PDB entry 8SZB | electron microscopy, 3.07 A resolution | chains A and B of the 6 polymer chains in the assembly

Chain A (and B):
Molecule: Ninjurin-2
From: Homo sapiens
Notes: chain B of this document is another copy of the same molecule, construct and numbering; everything in this record applies to it too
UniProtKB: Q9NZG7 (NINJ2_HUMAN); residue numbers follow UniProt; this construct covers 2-142
Sequence (167 residues; each row starts with the number of its first residue; numbers below 1 keep their minus sign (Met-24 is residue -24)):
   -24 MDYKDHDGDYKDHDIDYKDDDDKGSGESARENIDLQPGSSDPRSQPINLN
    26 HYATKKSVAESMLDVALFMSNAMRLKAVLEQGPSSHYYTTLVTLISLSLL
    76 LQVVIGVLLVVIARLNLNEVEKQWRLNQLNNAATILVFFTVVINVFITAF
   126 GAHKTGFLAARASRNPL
Unresolved in the structure: -24 to 24, 127-142
Construct notes: expression tag (-24 to 1)
UniProt features mapped onto this chain:
  - region: Asn25 to Met37 (Helix alpha1), Leu38 to Gly57 (Helix alpha2)
  - binding site (cholesterol): Gln103
  - mutagenesis: Tyr62 to Thr68 (In mutant M9 + W99A; induces ability to mediate plama membrane rupture; when associated with G-79, F-86, A-99, F-103, L-107 and G-110), Val79 (V79G: In mutant M9 + W99A; induces ability to mediate plama membrane rupture; when associated with 62-F--V-68, F-86, A-99, F-103, L-107 and G-110), Val86 (V86F: Promotes slight ability to mediate plasma membrane rupture. In mutant M9 + W99A; induces ability to mediate plama membrane rupture ...), Trp99 (W99A: In mutant M9 + W99A; induces ability to mediate plama membrane rupture; when associated with 62-F--V-68, G-79, F-86, F-103, L-107 and G-110), Gln103 (Q103F: Promotes ability to mediate plasma membrane rupture. In mutant M9 + W99A; induces ability to mediate plama membrane rupture; when associated with 62-F--V-68, G-79, F-86, A-99, L-107 and G-110), Ala107 (A107L: In mutant M9 + W99A; induces ability to mediate plama membrane rupture; when associated with 62-F--V-68, G-79, F-86, A-99, F-103 and G-110), Ile110 (I110G: Promotes ability to mediate plasma membrane rupture. In mutant M9 + W99A; induces ability to mediate plama membrane rupture; when associated with 62-F--V-68, G-79, F-86, A-99, F-103 and L-107), Phe114 (F114I: Promotes ability to mediate plasma membrane rupture)
What the authors report for this chain:
  - self-association interface (contacts with another copy of this molecule); pairs are residue here / residue on that copy: Lys31-Asp39 (salt bridge), Ser36-His26, Tyr27, Met37, Leu38, Ala47
  - contacts within the chain: Asn46-Ser73, Pro58-Tyr63, Asn46-Gln77, Asn46-Asn119
  - binding site for cholesterol: Gln103

How chain A and chain B interact:
Contacting residue pairs (32; chain A residue first):
  Ser36(A) - Asn25(B)
  Ser36(A) - His26(B)  hydrogen bond (backbone-backbone)
  Met37(A) - His26(B)
  Asp39(A) - Tyr27(B)
  Asp39(A) - Lys31(B)  salt bridge
  Tyr62(A) - Lys51(B)
  Tyr62(A) - Glu55(B)  hydrogen bond
  Ile80(A) - Tyr27(B)  hydrophobic
  Leu84(A) - His26(B)
  Asn102(A) - Arg89(B)
  Asn102(A) - Asn93(B)
  Asn105(A) - Lys30(B)
  Asn105(A) - Arg89(B)
  Asn106(A) - Arg89(B)
  Thr109(A) - Lys30(B)
  Ile110(A) - Val85(B)  hydrophobic
  Val112(A) - Tyr27(B)  hydrophobic
  Val112(A) - Lys30(B)
  Val112(A) - Lys31(B)
  Val112(A) - Ala34(B)  hydrophobic
  Phe113(A) - Ala34(B)
  Phe113(A) - Leu38(B)  hydrophobic
  Phe113(A) - Gly81(B)
  Thr115(A) - Tyr27(B)  hydrogen bond
  Val117(A) - Leu38(B)  hydrophobic
  Val117(A) - Phe43(B)  hydrophobic
  Val120(A) - Phe43(B)  hydrophobic
  Val120(A) - Met44(B)  hydrophobic
  Phe121(A) - Phe43(B)  hydrophobic
  Phe121(A) - Leu74(B)  hydrophobic
  Ala124(A) - Ala47(B)  hydrophobic
  Ala124(A) - Lys51(B)
Other interface residues (no listed pair), chain A (25 interface residues in all): Leu38, Leu42, His61, Gln77, Phe114, Val116, Phe125
Other interface residues (no listed pair), chain B (22 interface residues in all): Val33, Met48, Leu50, Val78, Val82
From the paper, about this interface:
  - residue pairs: Ser36(A)-His26(B), Asp39(A)-Lys31(B) (salt bridge), Asn105(A)-Lys30(B)
  - interface residues, chain A: Met37(A)
  - interface residues, chain B: Tyr27(B)

In short:
The interface between chain A and chain B involves 25 residues on one side and 22 on the other; the contacts
include 3 hydrogen bonds and 1 salt bridge. Polar contacts include Asp39(A)-Lys31(B), Tyr62(A)-Glu55(B) and
Thr115(A)-Tyr27(B). The paper describes contacts between Ser36(A) and His26(B) and Asn105(A) and Lys30(B); a
salt bridge between Asp39(A) and Lys31(B). From the paper: a binding site for cholesterol at Gln103(A);
interface residues Met37(A) and Tyr27(B).
Chain A and chain B are both Ninjurin-2 (Homo sapiens); the structure, Cryo-EM Structure of NINJ2 Filament at
3.07 Angstrom Resolution, was determined by electron microscopy (same publication as 8SZA).
